PDB entry 5ECQ | X-ray diffraction, 1.66 A resolution | chains A and B of the 3 polymer chains in the assembly

== Chain A ==
Molecule: Jasmonic acid-amido synthetase JAR1
Source organism: Arabidopsis thaliana
Notes: EC 6.3.2.-
Reference sequence: Q9SKE2 (JAR1_ARATH); residues 1-575 here = UniProt positions 1-575
Amino-acid sequence (575 residues; row label = number of the first residue in the row):
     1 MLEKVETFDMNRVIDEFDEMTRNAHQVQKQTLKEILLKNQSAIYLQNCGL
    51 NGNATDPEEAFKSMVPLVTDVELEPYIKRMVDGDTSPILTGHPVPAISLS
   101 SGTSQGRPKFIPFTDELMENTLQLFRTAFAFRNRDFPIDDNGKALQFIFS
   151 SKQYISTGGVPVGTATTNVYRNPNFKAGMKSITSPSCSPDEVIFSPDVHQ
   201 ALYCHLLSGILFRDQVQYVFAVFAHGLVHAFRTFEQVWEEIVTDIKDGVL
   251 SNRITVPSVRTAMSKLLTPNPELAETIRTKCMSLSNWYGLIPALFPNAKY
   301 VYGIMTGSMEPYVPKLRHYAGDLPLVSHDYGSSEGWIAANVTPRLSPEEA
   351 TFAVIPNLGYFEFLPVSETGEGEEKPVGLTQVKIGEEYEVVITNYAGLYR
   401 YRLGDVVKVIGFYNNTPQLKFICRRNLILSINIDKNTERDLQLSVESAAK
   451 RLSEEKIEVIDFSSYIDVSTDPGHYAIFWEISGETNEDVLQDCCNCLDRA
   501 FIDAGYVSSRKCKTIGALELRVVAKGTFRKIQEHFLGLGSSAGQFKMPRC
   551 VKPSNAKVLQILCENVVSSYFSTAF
Disordered / not traced: 1-6
Curated features (UniProtKB/Swiss-Prot):
  - binding site (ATP): Ser98, Met118, Thr121, Gly163, Asn168, Gly331 to Trp336, Lys557
  - binding site (jasmonate): Ser101, His328 to Gly331
  - binding site (an L-alpha-amino acid): Thr166 to Tyr170, Lys530 to His534
  - mutagenesis: Ser101 (S101F: In jar1-1; insensitivity to jasmonate, Strongly reduced adenylation activity), Gly303 (G303R: In jar1-5; insensitivity to jasmonate), Glu334 (E334K: In jar1-3; insensitivity to jasmonate)
Small-molecule neighbours:
  - ATP (adenosine-5'-triphosphate): Ala96, Ile97, Ser98, Leu99, Ile111, Pro112, Phe113, Leu117, Met118, Thr121, Gly163, Thr164, Ala165, Asn168, Val169, Gly331, Ser332, Ser333, Glu334, Trp336, His534, Lys557
  - JAA ({(1R,2R)-3-oxo-2-[(2Z)-pent-2-en-1-yl]cyclopentyl}acetic acid): Asn120, Thr121, Leu124, Phe125, Tyr170, Phe220, Val222, Ile304, His328, Asp329, Gly331, Ser332, Trp336, Gly537
  - valine (VAL): Thr164, Ala165, Thr166, Tyr170, Val222, Lys530, Glu533, His534, Lys557

== Chain B ==
Molecule: Glutathione S-transferase U20
Source organism: Arabidopsis thaliana
Notes: EC 2.5.1.18
Reference sequence: Q8L7C9 (GSTUK_ARATH); residues 1-217 here = UniProt positions 1-217
Amino-acid sequence (223 residues; row label = number of the first residue in the row; numbers below 1 keep their minus sign (His-5 is residue -5)):
    -5 HHHHHHMANLPILLDYWPSMFGMRARVALREKGVEFEYREEDFSNKSPLL
    45 LQSNPIHKKIPVLVHNGKPVCESLNVVQYVDEAWPEKNPFFPSDPYGRAQ
    95 ARFWADFVDKKFTDAQFKVWGKKGEEQEAGKKEFIEAVKILESELGDKPY
   145 FGGDSFGYVDISLITFSSWFQAYEKFGNFSIESESPKLIAWAKRCMEKES
   195 VSKSLPDSEKIVAYAAEYRKNNL
Disordered / not traced: -5 to 3
Differences from the reference sequence: expression tag (-5 to 0)
Curated features (UniProtKB/Swiss-Prot):
  - binding site (glutathione): Ser13, Ile54, Ser67
Small-molecule neighbours: glutathione (GSH): Phe15, Arg18, Phe37, Lys53, Ile54, Pro55, Ser67

== Chain A / chain B interface ==
Contacting residue pairs (39):
  Ser447(A) with Lys187(B); Arg188(B), hydrogen bond; Glu191(B), hydrogen bond
  Lys450(A) with Met190(B); Glu191(B); Ser196(B)
  Arg451(A) with Ser161(B); Phe164(B); Glu168(B), salt bridge; Ile183(B); Lys187(B)
  Ser453(A) with Asp201(B)
  Glu454(A) with Gln165(B); Asp201(B); Ser202(B), hydrogen bond
  Glu455(A) with Glu203(B)
  Lys456(A) with Asp201(B), salt bridge; Lys204(B)
  Asp488(A) with Glu168(B); Ser174(B), hydrogen bond
  Val489(A) with Gln165(B)
  Gln491(A) with Glu176(B)
  Asp492(A) with Glu168(B); Glu176(B); Ile183(B); Lys187(B), hydrogen bond (backbone-side chain)
  Cys493(A) with Lys187(B)
  Asn495(A) with Glu176(B); Ala184(B)
  Cys496(A) with Lys187(B)
  Arg499(A) with Ala184(B), hydrogen bond (side chain-backbone); Trp185(B); Lys187(B); Arg188(B), hydrogen bond (backbone-side chain)
  Ala500(A) with Arg188(B)
  Ile502(A) with Arg188(B)
  Thr573(A) with Glu176(B), hydrogen bond; Ser177(B), hydrogen bond
  Ala574(A) with Pro180(B), hydrophobic
Interface residues without a listed pair, chain A (20 interface residues in all): Asn486
Interface residues without a listed pair, chain B (23 interface residues in all): Ser162, Phe173, Ile175

== Overview ==
Chain A and chain B form an interface of 20 and 23 residues respectively; the contacts include 9 hydrogen
bonds and 2 salt bridges. Among the polar pairs are Arg451(A)-Glu168(B), Lys456(A)-Asp201(B) and
Ser447(A)-Arg188(B). Chain A binds compound JAA, valine and ATP. Chain B binds glutathione.
Here chain A is Jasmonic acid-amido synthetase JAR1 and chain B is Glutathione S-transferase U20, both from
Arabidopsis thaliana. Entry 5ECQ (Crystal Structure of FIN219-FIP1 complex with JA, VAL and ATP) was
determined by X-ray diffraction together with 5ECH, 5ECI, 5ECK, 5ECL, 5ECM, 5ECN and 4 further entries from
the same study.
